PDB entry 5XRT | X-ray diffraction, 3.15 A resolution | chains A and F of the 6 polymer chains in the assembly

== Chain A ==
Molecule: Hemagglutinin
Organism: Influenza A virus (A/swine/Minnesota/A01134337/2010(H3N2))
Reference sequence: I0AXC3 (I0AXC3_9INFA); residues 1-329 here correspond to UniProt positions 17-345 (UniProt number = residue number + 16)
Amino-acid sequence (329 residues; each row starts with the number of its first residue):
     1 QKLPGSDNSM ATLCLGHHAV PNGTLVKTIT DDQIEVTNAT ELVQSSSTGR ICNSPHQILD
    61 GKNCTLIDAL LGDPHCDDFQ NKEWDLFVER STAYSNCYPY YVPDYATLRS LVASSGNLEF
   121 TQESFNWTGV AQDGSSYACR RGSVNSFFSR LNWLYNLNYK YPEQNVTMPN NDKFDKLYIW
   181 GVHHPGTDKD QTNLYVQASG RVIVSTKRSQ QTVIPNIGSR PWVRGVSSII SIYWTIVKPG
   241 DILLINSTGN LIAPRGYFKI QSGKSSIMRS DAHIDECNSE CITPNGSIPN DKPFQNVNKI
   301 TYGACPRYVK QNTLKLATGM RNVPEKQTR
Unresolved in the structure: 1-7, 327-329
Disulfide bonds: Cys52-Cys277, Cys64-Cys76, Cys97-Cys139, Cys281-Cys305
Glycans and other covalent adducts: glycan linked to Asn22, Asn165; N-acetylglucosamine (NAG) linked to Asn38, Asn63, Asn126, Asn246, Asn285
From the paper describing this entry:
  - mutagenesis - K82E, K82E/S124G: unchanged binding to H3v-47 IgG
  - mutagenesis - Q122N, Q122N/D133N/V144N, D133N, V144N: unchanged binding to H3v-47

== Chain F ==
Molecule: Hemagglutinin
Organism: Influenza A virus
Reference sequence: R9XUW5 (R9XUW5_9INFA); residues 1-174 here correspond to UniProt positions 346-519 (UniProt number = residue number + 345)
Amino-acid sequence (174 residues; numbered 1 to 174; the number before each row is that of its first residue):
     1 GIFGAIAGFI ENGWEGMVDG WYGFRHQNSE GTGQAADLKS TQAAINQITG KLNRVIKKTN
    61 EKFHQIEKEF SEVEGRIQDL EKYVEDTKID LWSYNAELLV ALENQHTIDL TDSEMSKLFE
   121 RTRRQLRENA EDMGNGCFKI YHKCDNACIG SIRNGTYDHD IYRNEALNNR FQIK
Disulfide bonds: Cys144-Cys148
Glycans and other covalent adducts: N-acetylglucosamine (NAG) linked to Asn154

== Chain A / chain F interface ==
Contacting residue pairs (11):
  Thr107(A) with Glu74(F); Gly75(F); Arg76(F)
  Ser110(A) with Asp79(F), hydrogen bond
  Leu111(A) with Val73(F), hydrophobic
  Arg208(A) with Glu72(F), salt bridge
  Ile236(A) with Val73(F), hydrophobic
  Lys238(A) with Ser71(F), hydrogen bond (side chain-backbone); Glu72(F), salt bridge
  Ile260(A) with Val73(F), hydrophobic
  Arg307(A) with Asp90(F), salt bridge
Also at the interface, not in a pair above, chain A (10 interface residues in all): Ala106, Trp234

== In short ==
The interface between chain A and chain F involves 10 residues on one side and 8 on the other, with 2 hydrogen
bonds and 3 salt bridges. Polar pairs include Arg208(A)-Glu72(F), Lys238(A)-Glu72(F) and Arg307(A)-Asp90(F).
The paper reports that Q122N, Q122N/D133N/V144N and D133N of chain A, among others, leave binding to H3v-47
unchanged; K82E and K82E/S124G of chain A leave binding to H3v-47 IgG unchanged.
Chain A is Hemagglutinin (Influenza A virus (A/swine/Minnesota/A01134337/2010(H3N2))) and chain F is
Hemagglutinin (Influenza A virus); the structure, Crystal structure of A/Minnesota/11/2010 (H3N2) influenza
virus hemagglutinin, was determined by X-ray diffraction together with 5XRS from the same study.
